PDB entry 4HJT | X-ray diffraction, 1.45 A resolution | chains A and B

Chain A (and B):
Protein: Transthyretin
Organism: Homo sapiens
Notes: chain B of this document is another copy of the same molecule, construct and numbering; everything in this record applies to it too
Reference sequence: P02766 (TTHY_HUMAN); residues 1-127 here correspond to UniProt positions 21-147 (UniProt number = residue number + 20)
Amino-acid sequence (127 residues; each row starts with the number of its first residue):
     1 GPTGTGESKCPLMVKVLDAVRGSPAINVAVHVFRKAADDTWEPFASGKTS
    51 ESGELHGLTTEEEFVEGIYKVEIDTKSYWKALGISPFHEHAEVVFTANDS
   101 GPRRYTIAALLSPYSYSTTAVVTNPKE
Not modelled in the structure: 1-9, 126-127 (chain B: 1-9, 125-127)
Swiss-Prot annotation at these positions:
  - binding site (L-thyroxine): Lys-15, Glu-54, Ser-117
  - modified residue: Cys-10 (Sulfocysteine), Glu-42 (4-carboxyglutamate), Ser-52 (Phosphoserine)
  - glycosylation: Asn-98 (N-linked (GlcNAc...) asparagine)
Glycans and other covalent adducts: compound 18A linked to Lys-15
Ligand contacts: 18A (N-{4-[(E)-2-(4-hydroxy-3,5-dimethylphenyl)ethenyl]phenyl}propanamide): Leu-17, Glu-54, Thr-106, Ala-108, Ala-109, Leu-110, Ser-117, Thr-118, Thr-119
Reported in the primary citation:
  - binding site for 18A: Lys-15, Thr-106, Ala-108, Leu-110, Ser-117, Thr-119
  - mutagenesis - K15A: abolished binding to 18A

Chain A / chain B interface:
Residue-residue contacts (40):
  Phe-87(A) with Phe-95(B), hydrophobic; Thr-96(B); Tyr-105(B), hydrophobic; Ile-107(B), hydrophobic; Ala-120(B), hydrophobic; Val-122(B), hydrophobic
  His-88(A) with Val-93(B); Val-94(B)
  Glu-89(A) with Val-94(B), hydrogen bond (backbone-backbone); Thr-96(B), hydrogen bond
  His-90(A) with Val-94(B)
  Glu-92(A) with Glu-92(B); Val-94(B); Tyr-116(B), hydrogen bond (backbone-side chain)
  Val-93(A) with His-88(B)
  Val-94(A) with His-88(B); Glu-89(B), hydrogen bond (backbone-backbone); His-90(B); Glu-92(B)
  Phe-95(A) with Phe-87(B), hydrophobic
  Thr-96(A) with Glu-89(B), hydrogen bond
  Tyr-105(A) with Phe-87(B), hydrophobic
  Ile-107(A) with Phe-87(B), hydrophobic
  Tyr-114(A) with Thr-119(B), hydrogen bond (backbone-side chain); Ala-120(B), hydrogen bond (backbone-backbone)
  Ser-115(A) with Thr-118(B), hydrogen bond (side chain-backbone); Thr-119(B)
  Tyr-116(A) with Glu-92(B), hydrogen bond (side chain-backbone); Ser-117(B); Thr-118(B), hydrogen bond (backbone-backbone)
  Ser-117(A) with Tyr-116(B); Ser-117(B), hydrogen bond
  Thr-118(A) with Ser-115(B), hydrogen bond (backbone-side chain); Tyr-116(B), hydrogen bond (backbone-backbone)
  Thr-119(A) with Tyr-114(B), hydrogen bond (side chain-backbone); Ser-115(B)
  Ala-120(A) with Phe-87(B), hydrophobic; Tyr-114(B), hydrogen bond (backbone-backbone)
  Val-122(A) with Phe-87(B), hydrophobic; Tyr-114(B), hydrophobic
Other interface residues (no listed pair), chain A (21 interface residues in all): Ile-68, Lys-76
Other interface residues (no listed pair), chain B (21 interface residues in all): Ile-68, Lys-76

Summary:
Chain A and chain B each contribute 21 residues to their interface, with 15 hydrogen bonds. Polar pairs
include Glu-89(A)/Thr-96(B), Glu-92(A)/Tyr-116(B) and Tyr-114(A)/Thr-119(B). Compound 18A is covalently linked
to Lys-15(A). The paper reports a binding site for 18A at Lys-15(A), Thr-106(A) and Ala-108(A) among others;
K15A of chain A abolishes binding to 18A.
Chain A and chain B are both Transthyretin (Homo sapiens); the structure, Kinetic stabilization of
transthyretin through covalent modification of K15 by
(E)-N-(4-(4-hydroxy-3,5-dimethylstyryl)phenyl)propionamide, was determined by X-ray diffraction (same
publication as 4HJS and 4HJU).
